PDB entry 4HGT | X-ray diffraction, 1.80 A resolution | chain A

[Chain A]
Name: Casein kinase I isoform delta
Source organism: Homo sapiens
Notes: EC 2.7.11.1, 2.7.11.26
UniProtKB: P48730 (KC1D_HUMAN); numbering as in UniProt (aligned over 1-294)
Sequence (296 residues; numbered -1 to 294; the number before each row is that of its first residue; numbers below 1 keep their minus sign (Gly-1 is residue -1)):
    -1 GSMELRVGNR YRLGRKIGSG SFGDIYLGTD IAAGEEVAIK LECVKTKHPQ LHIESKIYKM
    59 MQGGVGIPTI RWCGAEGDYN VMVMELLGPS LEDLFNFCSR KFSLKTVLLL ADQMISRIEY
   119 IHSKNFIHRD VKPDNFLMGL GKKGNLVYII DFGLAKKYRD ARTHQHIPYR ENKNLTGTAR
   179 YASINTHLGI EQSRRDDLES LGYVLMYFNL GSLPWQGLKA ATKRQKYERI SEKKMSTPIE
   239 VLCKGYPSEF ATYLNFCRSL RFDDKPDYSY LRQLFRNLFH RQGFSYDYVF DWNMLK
Disordered / not traced: -1 to 8, 43-45
Construct notes: expression tag (-1 to 0)
Residues lining bound ligands: 15G (2-{2-[(3,4-difluorophenoxy)methyl]-5-methoxypyridin-4-yl}-1,5,6,7-tetrahydro-4H-pyrrolo[3,2-c]pyridin-4-one): Ile15, Ser17, Gly18, Ile23, Leu25, Ala36, Lys38, Glu52, Pro66, Met82, Glu83, Leu84, Leu85, Asn133, Leu135, Ile148, Asp149
Swiss-Prot annotation at these positions:
  - active site: Asp128 (Proton acceptor)
  - binding site (ATP): Ile15 to Ile23, Lys38
  - natural variant: Thr44 (T44A: In FASPS2), His46 (H46R: In FASPS2), Ser97 (S97C: In breast cancer samples)
  - mutagenesis: Lys38 (K38M: Impaired kinase activity and abnormal subcellular localization with exclusive accumulation to the nucleus), Thr176 (T176I: Impaired kinase activity and abnormal subcellular localization with exclusive accumulation to the nucleus)
What the authors report for this chain:
  - binding site for 15G: Arg13, Ile15, Met82

[Summary]
Bound to chain A: compound 15G. UniProt lists active-site residue Asp128, 10 ATP-binding residues and 2
mutagenesis sites. From the paper: a binding site for 15G at Arg13, Ile15 and Met82.
Chain A is Casein kinase I isoform delta (Homo sapiens); the structure, Crystal structure of ck1d with
compound 13, was determined by X-ray diffraction.
